Entry 8ED1 (X-ray diffraction, 2.31 A resolution); this record covers chains L and H.

# Chain L
Name: 5C1 Fab light chain
Organism: Bos taurus
UniProt: P0DOY2 (IGLC2_HUMAN); residues 122-212 here correspond to UniProt positions 16-106 (UniProt number = residue number - 106)
Chain sequence (216 residues; numbered 1 to 212 plus 5 insertion-coded residues; 1 number in that range is skipped by the numbering (no residue carries it; nothing is unmodelled there); the number before each row is that of its first residue; a row labelled like 27A-27B holds insertion residues (27A, then the next letters in order)):
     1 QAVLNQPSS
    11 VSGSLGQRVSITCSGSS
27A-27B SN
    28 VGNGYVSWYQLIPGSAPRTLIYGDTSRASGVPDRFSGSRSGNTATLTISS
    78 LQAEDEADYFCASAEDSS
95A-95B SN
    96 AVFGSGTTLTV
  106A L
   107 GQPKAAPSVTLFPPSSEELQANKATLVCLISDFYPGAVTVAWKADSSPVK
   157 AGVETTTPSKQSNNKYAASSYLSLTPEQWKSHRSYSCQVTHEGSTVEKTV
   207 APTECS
Disordered / not traced: 1-2, 212
Disulfide bonds: Cys23-Cys88, Cys134-Cys193

# Chain H
Name: 5C1 Fab heavy chain
Organism: Bos taurus
UniProt: P0DOX5 (IGG1_HUMAN); residues 161-269 here correspond to UniProt positions 114-222 (UniProt number = residue number - 47)
Chain sequence (272 residues; numbered 1 to 269 plus 3 insertion-coded residues; the number before each row is that of its first residue; a row labelled like 82A-82C holds insertion residues (82A, then the next letters in order)):
     1 QVQLRESGPSLVKPSQTLSLTCTASGFSLSDKPVGWVRQAPGKPLEWLGS
    51 IDTAENTGYNPGLKSRLSITKDNSKSQVSLSL
82A-82C SSV
    83 TTEDSATYYCATVHQKTRKEKSCPDGYLYSSNTGRGYDCGVWTCRRVGGE
   133 FCSATGDWTSPSEEDFYEFYVDTWGQGLLVTVSSASTKGPSVFPLAPSSK
   183 STSGGTAALGCLVKDYFPEPVTVSWNSGALTSGVHTFPAVLQSSGLYSLS
   233 SVVTVPSSSLGTQTYICNVNHKPSNTKVDKKVEPKSC
Disulfide bonds: Cys22-Cys92, Cys105-Cys126, Cys121-Cys134, Cys193-Cys249

# How chain L and chain H interact
Contacting residue pairs - 80 pairs, chain L then chain H:
  Asn30(L) - Asp147(H)
  Asn30(L) - Phe148(H)
  Asn30(L) - Tyr149(H)  hydrogen bond (side chain-backbone)
  Tyr32(L) - His96(H)
  Tyr32(L) - Tyr149(H)
  Tyr32(L) - Glu150(H)
  Tyr32(L) - Phe151(H)
  Tyr32(L) - Tyr152(H)
  Ser34(L) - Phe151(H)  hydrogen bond (side chain-backbone)
  Ser34(L) - Tyr152(H)
  Tyr36(L) - Tyr152(H)
  Tyr36(L) - Val153(H)  hydrogen bond (side chain-backbone)
  Tyr36(L) - Trp156(H)  hydrophobic
  Leu38(L) - Gln39(H)
  Leu38(L) - Leu45(H)  hydrophobic
  Ala43(L) - Gly157(H)
  Pro44(L) - Tyr91(H)
  Pro44(L) - Trp156(H)
  Thr46(L) - Val153(H)  hydrogen bond (side chain-backbone)
  Thr46(L) - Asp154(H)  hydrogen bond (side chain-backbone)
  Thr46(L) - Trp156(H)  hydrogen bond
  Tyr49(L) - Tyr152(H)  hydrophobic
  Phe87(L) - Gln39(H)
  Phe87(L) - Pro44(H)  hydrophobic
  Phe87(L) - Leu45(H)
  Ala91(L) - Tyr149(H)  hydrophobic
  Ala91(L) - Phe151(H)  hydrophobic
  Asp93(L) - Tyr149(H)
  Ser94(L) - Tyr149(H)
  Ser95(L) - Gln97(H)  hydrogen bond (backbone-side chain)
  Ser95(L) - Lys98(H)
  Ser95(L) - Thr99(H)
  Ser95(L) - Tyr149(H)
  Ser95(L) - Glu150(H)
  Ser95(L) - Phe151(H)
  Ser95A(L) - Trp47(H)  hydrogen bond (backbone-side chain)
  Ser95A(L) - Ser50(H)
  Ser95A(L) - Gly58(H)
  Ser95A(L) - Gln97(H)
  Asn95B(L) - Pro61(H)
  Ala96(L) - Trp47(H)
  Ala96(L) - Phe151(H)  hydrophobic
  Phe98(L) - Leu45(H)
  Phe98(L) - Trp47(H)
  Gly99(L) - Pro44(H)
  Phe118(L) - Leu177(H)
  Phe118(L) - Ala178(H)
  Phe118(L) - Ala190(H)
  Ser121(L) - Phe175(H)
  Ser121(L) - Pro176(H)
  Glu123(L) - Phe175(H)
  Glu123(L) - Pro176(H)
  Glu123(L) - Lys262(H)  salt bridge
  Glu124(L) - Phe175(H)
  Glu124(L) - Lys196(H)  salt bridge
  Lys129(L) - Lys196(H)
  Thr131(L) - Leu194(H)
  Thr131(L) - Lys196(H)
  Val133(L) - Leu177(H)  hydrophobic
  Val133(L) - Leu194(H)  hydrophobic
  Val133(L) - Ser232(H)
  Leu135(L) - Phe219(H)  hydrophobic
  Leu135(L) - Val234(H)  hydrophobic
  Glu160(L) - Leu223(H)
  Thr162(L) - Pro220(H)
  Thr162(L) - Val222(H)
  Ser165(L) - His217(H)
  Ser165(L) - Pro220(H)
  Lys166(L) - His217(H)
  Gln167(L) - His217(H)
  Ala173(L) - His217(H)
  Ala173(L) - Phe219(H)  hydrophobic
  Ala174(L) - Phe219(H)
  Ser175(L) - Phe219(H)
  Tyr177(L) - Leu194(H)  hydrophobic
  Tyr177(L) - Val222(H)  hydrophobic
  Tyr177(L) - Leu231(H)
  Tyr177(L) - Ser232(H)  hydrogen bond
  Glu210(L) - Lys182(H)  salt bridge
  Cys211(L) - Cys269(H)  hydrogen bond (backbone-side chain)
Interface residues without a listed pair, chain L (47 interface residues in all): Arg45, Ser100, Thr116, Pro119, Ile136, Ser137, Thr161, Thr163, Ser179
Interface residues without a listed pair, chain H (51 interface residues in all): Val37, Glu46, Tyr59, Gln158, Val174, Pro179, Ser180, Leu191, Gly192, Gln224, Lys267

# In short
47 residues of chain L face 51 of chain H across their interface; the contacts include 10 hydrogen bonds and 3
salt bridges. Among the polar pairs are Glu123(L)-Lys262(H), Glu124(L)-Lys196(H) and Glu210(L)-Lys182(H).
Chain L is 5C1 Fab light chain and chain H is 5C1 Fab heavy chain, both from Bos taurus; the structure, Bovine
Fab 5C1, was determined by X-ray diffraction together with 8ECQ, 8ECV, 8ECZ and 8EDF from the same study.
